PDB entry 3JWA | X-ray diffraction, 1.45 A resolution | chain A

== Chain A ==
Protein: Methionine gamma-lyase
From: Citrobacter freundii
Notes: EC 4.4.1.11
Reference sequence: Q84AR1 (Q84AR1_CITFR); residues 1-398 here = UniProt positions 1-398
Amino-acid sequence (398 residues; each row starts with the number of its first residue):
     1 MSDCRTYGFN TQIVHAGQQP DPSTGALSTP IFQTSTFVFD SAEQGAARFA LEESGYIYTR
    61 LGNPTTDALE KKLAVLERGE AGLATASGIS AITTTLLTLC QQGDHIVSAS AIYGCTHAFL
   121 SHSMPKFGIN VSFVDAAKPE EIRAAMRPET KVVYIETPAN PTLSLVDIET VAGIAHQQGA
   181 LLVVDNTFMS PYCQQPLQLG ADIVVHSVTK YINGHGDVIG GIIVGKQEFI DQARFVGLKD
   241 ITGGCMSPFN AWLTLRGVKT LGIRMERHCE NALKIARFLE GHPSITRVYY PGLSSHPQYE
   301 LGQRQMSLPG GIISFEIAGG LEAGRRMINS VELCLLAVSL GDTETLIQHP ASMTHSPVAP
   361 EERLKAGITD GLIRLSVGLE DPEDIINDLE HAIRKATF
Not modelled in the structure: 1, 398
Modified / non-standard residues: Cys4 (s-hydroxycysteine; CSO); Lys210 ((2S)-2-amino-6-[[3-hydroxy-2-methyl-5-(phosphonooxymethyl)pyridin-4-yl]methylideneamino]hexanoic acid; LLP)
Ligand contacts: methionine phosphinate (MPJ; (1-amino-3-methylsulfanyl-propyl)-phosphinic acid): Ile57, Tyr58, Leu61, Tyr113, Cys115, Lys210, Val338, Ser339, Leu340, Gln348, Arg374

== Summary ==
Bound to chain A: methionine phosphinate.
Chain A is Methionine gamma-lyase (Citrobacter freundii); the structure, Crystal structure of L-methionine
gamma-lyase from Citrobacter freundii with methionine phosphinate, was determined by X-ray diffraction
together with 3JW9 and 3JWB from the same study.
